Entry 5WSU (X-ray diffraction, 3.00 A resolution); this record covers chains A and C.

# Chain A
Protein: Calmodulin
Source organism: Homo sapiens
UniProt: P62158 (CALM_HUMAN); residues 1-148 here correspond to UniProt positions 2-149 (UniProt number = residue number + 1)
Amino-acid sequence (152 residues; numbered -3 to 148; the number before each row is that of its first residue; numbers below 1 keep their minus sign (Gly-3 is residue -3)):
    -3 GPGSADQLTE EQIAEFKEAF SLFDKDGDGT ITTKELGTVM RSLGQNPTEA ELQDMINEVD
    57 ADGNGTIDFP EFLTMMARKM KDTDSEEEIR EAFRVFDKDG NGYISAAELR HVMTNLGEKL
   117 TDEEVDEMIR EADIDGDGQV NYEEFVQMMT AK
Not modelled in the structure: -3 to 1, 20-22, 58-59, 79-80
Sequence notes: expression tag (-3 to 0)

# Chain C
Protein: Unconventional myosin-VIIa
Source organism: Mus musculus
UniProt: P97479 (MYO7A_MOUSE); residues 764-865 here correspond to UniProt positions 834-935 (UniProt number = residue number + 70)
Amino-acid sequence (106 residues; each row starts with the number of its first residue):
   760 GPGSRHRLWA VITVQAYARG MIARRLHRRL RVEYQRRLEA ERMRLAEEEK LRKEMSAKKA
   820 KEEAERKHQE RLAQLAREDA ERELKEKEEA RRKKELLEQM EKARHE
Not modelled in the structure: 760-761, 852-865
Sequence notes: expression tag (760-763)
What the authors report for this chain:
  - disease-associated variants - R783C: abolished localization
  - mutagenesis - V773E: abolished localization to chimera Myo10
  - conformationally variable residues (order/disorder transition): Leu789 (from molecular simulation)
  - disease-associated variants - R783C: abolished binding to apo-CaM
  - mutagenesis - V773E: abolished binding to apo-CaM

# How chain A and chain C interact
Residue-residue contacts (56; chain A residue first):
  Leu18(A) - His786(C)
  Leu18(A) - Leu789(C)  hydrophobic
  Thr34(A) - Ala782(C)
  Arg37(A) - Ala775(C)
  Arg37(A) - Arg778(C)
  Arg37(A) - Gly779(C)
  Arg37(A) - Arg783(C)  hydrogen bond (backbone-side chain)
  Ser38(A) - Arg783(C)
  Ser38(A) - His786(C)
  Gly40(A) - Arg783(C)
  Gln41(A) - Arg783(C)  hydrogen bond (backbone-side chain)
  Asn42(A) - Tyr776(C)
  Asn42(A) - Gly779(C)
  Asn42(A) - Arg783(C)  hydrogen bond
  Pro43(A) - Ala775(C)
  Thr44(A) - Ile771(C)
  Thr44(A) - Ala775(C)
  Ser81(A) - Tyr776(C)  hydrogen bond (backbone-side chain)
  Glu84(A) - Trp768(C)
  Glu84(A) - Thr772(C)
  Glu84(A) - Tyr776(C)  hydrogen bond
  Ile85(A) - Thr772(C)
  Ile85(A) - Val773(C)  hydrophobic
  Ile85(A) - Tyr776(C)  hydrophobic
  Ala88(A) - Trp768(C)  hydrophobic
  Ala88(A) - Ala769(C)
  Ala88(A) - Thr772(C)
  Phe89(A) - Val773(C)  hydrophobic
  Val91(A) - His765(C)
  Val91(A) - Arg766(C)
  Val91(A) - Ala769(C)  hydrophobic
  Phe92(A) - Ala769(C)
  Phe92(A) - Val773(C)  hydrophobic
  Val108(A) - Val770(C)  hydrophobic
  Met109(A) - Val773(C)  hydrophobic
  Met109(A) - Gln774(C)  hydrogen bond (backbone-side chain)
  Leu112(A) - Val770(C)
  Leu112(A) - Gln774(C)  hydrogen bond (backbone-side chain)
  Gly113(A) - Val770(C)
  Gly113(A) - Ile771(C)
  Gly113(A) - Gln774(C)
  Glu114(A) - Ile771(C)
  Glu114(A) - Gln774(C)  hydrogen bond (backbone-side chain)
  Glu114(A) - Arg778(C)
  Lys115(A) - Arg778(C)
  Leu116(A) - Gln774(C)
  Leu116(A) - Arg778(C)
  Glu120(A) - Ile781(C)
  Glu123(A) - Ile781(C)
  Met144(A) - Met780(C)
  Met145(A) - Tyr776(C)  hydrophobic
  Met145(A) - Met780(C)  hydrogen bond (backbone-side chain)
  Met145(A) - Arg783(C)  hydrogen bond (backbone-side chain)
  Ala147(A) - Arg783(C)  hydrogen bond (backbone-side chain)
  Lys148(A) - Arg783(C)
  Lys148(A) - Arg787(C)  hydrogen bond (backbone-side chain)
Also at the interface, not in a pair above, chain A (31 interface residues in all): Phe19, Met124
Also at the interface, not in a pair above, chain C (25 interface residues in all): Leu767, Ala777, Arg784, Leu785, Arg790
From the paper, about this interface:
  - interface residues, chain C: Val773(C), Arg783(C)
  - hot spots on chain C (mutagenesis) - R783C: abolished binding to apo-CaM

# In short
31 residues of chain A and 25 residues of chain C are in contact, with 12 hydrogen bonds. Polar pairs include
Arg37(A)-Arg783(C), Gln41(A)-Arg783(C) and Asn42(A)-Arg783(C). From the paper: R783C and V773E of chain C
abolish binding to apo-CaM; interface residues Val773(C) and Arg783(C).
Chain A is Calmodulin (Homo sapiens) and chain C is Unconventional myosin-VIIa (Mus musculus); the structure,
Crystal structure of Myosin VIIa IQ5-SAH in complex with apo-CaM, was determined by X-ray diffraction,
deposited together with 5WST and 5WSV.
